3E0O - chains C and F of the 6 polymer chains in the assembly; structure by X-ray diffraction, 2.60 A resolution.

Chain C (and F):
Molecule: Peptide methionine sulfoxide reductase msrB
From: Bacillus subtilis
Notes: EC 1.8.4.12; chain F of this document is another copy of the same molecule, construct and numbering; everything in this record applies to it too
Reference sequence: P54155 (MSRB_BACSU); residues 1-143 here = UniProt positions 1-143
Sequence (144 residues; numbered 0 to 143; the number before each row is that of its first residue; numbering starts at 0):
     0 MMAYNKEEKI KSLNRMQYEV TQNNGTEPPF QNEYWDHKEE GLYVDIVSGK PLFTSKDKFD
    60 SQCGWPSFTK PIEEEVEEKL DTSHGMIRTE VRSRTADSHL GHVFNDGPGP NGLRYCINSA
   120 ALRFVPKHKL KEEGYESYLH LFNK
Not modelled in the structure: 0-2, 142-143 (chain F: 0, 142-143)
Sequence notes: initiating methionine (0)
Curated features (UniProtKB/Swiss-Prot):
  - active site: Cys115 (Nucleophile)

How chain C and chain F interact:
Pairs across the interface (23):
  Glu18(C) - Gln30(F)
  Gly24(C) - Gln30(F)
  Thr25(C) - Pro27(F)
  Thr25(C) - Pro28(F)
  Thr25(C) - Gln30(F)  hydrogen bond
  Pro27(C) - Thr25(F)
  Pro28(C) - Thr25(F)
  Pro28(C) - Trp64(F)  hydrophobic
  Phe29(C) - His83(F)
  Phe29(C) - Met85(F)  hydrophobic
  Phe29(C) - Arg87(F)
  Gln30(C) - Glu18(F)
  Gln30(C) - Gly24(F)
  Gln30(C) - Thr25(F)
  Trp34(C) - His83(F)
  Gln61(C) - Met85(F)
  Trp64(C) - Pro28(F)  hydrophobic
  Trp64(C) - Trp64(F)  hydrophobic
  His83(C) - Phe29(F)
  His83(C) - Trp34(F)
  Met85(C) - Phe29(F)  hydrophobic
  Met85(C) - Gln61(F)
  Arg87(C) - Phe29(F)
Other interface residues (no listed pair), chain C (15 interface residues in all): Asn23, Glu26
Other interface residues (no listed pair), chain F (14 interface residues in all): Asn23

In short:
15 residues of chain C and 14 residues of chain F are in contact; the contacts include 1 hydrogen bond. Its
one hydrogen-bonded contact is Thr25(C)-Gln30(F). From UniProt: active-site residue Cys115(C) on chain C.
Chain C and chain F are both Peptide methionine sulfoxide reductase msrB (Bacillus subtilis); the structure,
Crystal structure of MsrB, was determined by X-ray diffraction together with 3E0M from the same study.
